5VGJ - chains H and L of the 3 polymer chains in the assembly; structure by X-ray diffraction, 3.46 A resolution.

Chain H:
Molecule: VRC38.01 Fab Heavy Chain
From: Homo sapiens
Notes: antibody fragment or engineered binder
Sequence (236 residues; row label = number of the first residue in the row; a row labelled like 82A-82C holds insertion residues (82A, then the next letters in order)):
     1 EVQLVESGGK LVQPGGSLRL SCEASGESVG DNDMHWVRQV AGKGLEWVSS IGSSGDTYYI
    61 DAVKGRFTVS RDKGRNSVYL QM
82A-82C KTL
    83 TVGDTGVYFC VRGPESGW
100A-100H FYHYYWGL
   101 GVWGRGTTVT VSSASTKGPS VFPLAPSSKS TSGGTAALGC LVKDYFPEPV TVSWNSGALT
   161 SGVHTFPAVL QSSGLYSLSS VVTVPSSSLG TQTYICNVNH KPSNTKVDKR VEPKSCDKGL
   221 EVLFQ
Disordered / not traced: 129-130, 216-225
Disulfides: Cys22-Cys92, Cys140-Cys196

Chain L:
Molecule: VRC38.01 Fab Light Chain
From: Homo sapiens
Notes: antibody fragment or engineered binder
Sequence (220 residues; numbered 1 to 214 plus 6 insertion-coded residues; the number before each row is that of its first residue; a row labelled like 27A-27E holds insertion residues (27A, then the next letters in order)):
     1 DLLMTQSPHS LAVTPGEPAS ISCRSSQ
27A-27E SLLLG
    28 NGRNYLDWYV QKPGQSPQLL IYLGSNRASG VPDRFSGSGS GTYFTLKISR VEAEDVGFYY
    88 CMEARQTP
   95A R
    96 LTFGGGTKLE IRRTVAAPSV FIFPPSDEQL KSGTASVVCL LNNFYPREAK VQWKVDNALQ
   156 SGNSQESVTE QDSKDSTYSL SSTLTLSKAD YEKHKVYACE VTHQGLSSPV TKSFNRGEC
Disordered / not traced: 212-214
Disulfides: Cys23-Cys88, Cys134-Cys194
Small-molecule neighbours: N-acetylglucosamine (NAG; 2-acetamido-2-deoxy-beta-D-glucopyranose): Gly27E, Asn28, Gly29

Interface between chain H and chain L:
Pairs across the interface (71):
  His35(H) - Pro95(L)
  His35(H) - Leu96(L)
  Gln39(H) - Gln38(L)  hydrogen bond
  Lys43(H) - Phe85(L)
  Lys43(H) - Tyr87(L)
  Gly44(H) - Tyr87(L)  hydrogen bond (backbone-side chain)
  Leu45(H) - Tyr87(L)  hydrophobic
  Leu45(H) - Phe98(L)
  Trp47(H) - Pro95(L)
  Trp47(H) - Arg95A(L)
  Trp47(H) - Leu96(L)
  Trp47(H) - Phe98(L)
  Ser50(H) - Pro95(L)  hydrogen bond (side chain-backbone)
  Tyr58(H) - Pro95(L)  hydrophobic
  Tyr59(H) - Arg95A(L)  hydrogen bond (backbone-side chain)
  Ile60(H) - Arg95A(L)
  Asp61(H) - Asp1(L)
  Lys64(H) - Arg95A(L)
  Phe100A(H) - Leu27D(L)  hydrophobic
  Phe100A(H) - Tyr32(L)  hydrogen bond (backbone-side chain)
  Tyr100B(H) - Gly27E(L)
  Tyr100B(H) - Asn28(L)  hydrogen bond (backbone-side chain)
  Tyr100B(H) - Tyr32(L)
  His100C(H) - Arg30(L)  hydrogen bond (backbone-side chain)
  Tyr100E(H) - Tyr32(L)  hydrophobic
  Tyr100E(H) - Asp34(L)  hydrogen bond
  Tyr100E(H) - Tyr36(L)
  Tyr100E(H) - Tyr49(L)
  Tyr100E(H) - Leu50(L)  hydrophobic
  Tyr100E(H) - Met89(L)
  Tyr100E(H) - Ala91(L)
  Trp100F(H) - Leu46(L)
  Trp100F(H) - Tyr49(L)  hydrophobic
  Gly100G(H) - Asp34(L)
  Gly100G(H) - Leu46(L)
  Leu100H(H) - Tyr36(L)  hydrogen bond (backbone-side chain)
  Leu100H(H) - Met89(L)  hydrophobic
  Leu100H(H) - Leu96(L)  hydrophobic
  Trp103(H) - Pro44(L)  hydrophobic
  Gly104(H) - Ser43(L)  hydrogen bond (backbone-side chain)
  Phe122(H) - Ser121(L)
  Phe122(H) - Gln124(L)
  Pro123(H) - Ser121(L)
  Pro123(H) - Glu123(L)
  Ala125(H) - Phe118(L)
  Thr131(H) - Phe116(L)
  Thr131(H) - Phe118(L)
  Ala137(H) - Phe118(L)
  Leu141(H) - Ser131(L)
  Lys143(H) - Gln124(L)
  Lys143(H) - Ser131(L)
  Lys143(H) - Thr180(L)
  His164(H) - Asn137(L)
  His164(H) - Asn138(L)  hydrogen bond
  His164(H) - Ser174(L)  hydrogen bond
  Phe166(H) - Leu135(L)  hydrophobic
  Phe166(H) - Ser162(L)
  Phe166(H) - Thr164(L)
  Phe166(H) - Ser174(L)
  Phe166(H) - Leu175(L)  hydrophobic
  Phe166(H) - Ser176(L)
  Pro167(H) - Ser162(L)  hydrogen bond (backbone-side chain)
  Pro167(H) - Val163(L)
  Val169(H) - Gln160(L)
  Val169(H) - Glu161(L)
  Val169(H) - Ser162(L)
  Leu170(H) - Gln160(L)  hydrogen bond (backbone-side chain)
  Gln171(H) - Gln160(L)
  Thr183(H) - Asn137(L)
  Lys209(H) - Glu123(L)  salt bridge
  Lys214(H) - Pro120(L)
Also at the interface, not in a pair above, chain H (48 interface residues in all): Asp33, Val37, Phe91, Arg105, Val121, Leu124, Ser132, Thr135, Leu138, Thr165, Val181
Also at the interface, not in a pair above, chain L (48 interface residues in all): Arg92, Thr94, Ile117, Pro119, Ser127, Val133, Asp167

Overview:
Chain H and chain L each contribute 48 residues to their interface, with 14 hydrogen bonds and 1 salt bridge.
Polar contacts include Lys209(H)-Glu123(L), Gln39(H)-Gln38(L) and Gly44(H)-Tyr87(L). Chain L binds
N-acetylglucosamine.
Here chain H is VRC38.01 Fab Heavy Chain and chain L is VRC38.01 Fab Light Chain, both from Homo sapiens.
Entry 5VGJ (Crystal Structure of the Human Fab VRC38.01, an HIV-1 V1V2-Directed Neutralizing Antibody Isolated
from Donor N90 ...) was determined by X-ray diffraction, deposited together with 5EWI.
